Entry 1NJ6 (X-ray diffraction, 2.85 A resolution); this record covers chain A.

[Chain A]
Protein: Proline-tRNA Synthetase
From: Methanothermobacter thermautotrophicus
Notes: EC 6.1.1.15; fragment: N terminally His Tagged Enzyme
Reference sequence: O26708 (SYP_METTH); numbering as in UniProt (aligned over 1-481)
Amino-acid sequence (501 residues; numbered -19 to 481; the number before each row is that of its first residue; numbers below 1 keep their minus sign (Met-19 is residue -19)):
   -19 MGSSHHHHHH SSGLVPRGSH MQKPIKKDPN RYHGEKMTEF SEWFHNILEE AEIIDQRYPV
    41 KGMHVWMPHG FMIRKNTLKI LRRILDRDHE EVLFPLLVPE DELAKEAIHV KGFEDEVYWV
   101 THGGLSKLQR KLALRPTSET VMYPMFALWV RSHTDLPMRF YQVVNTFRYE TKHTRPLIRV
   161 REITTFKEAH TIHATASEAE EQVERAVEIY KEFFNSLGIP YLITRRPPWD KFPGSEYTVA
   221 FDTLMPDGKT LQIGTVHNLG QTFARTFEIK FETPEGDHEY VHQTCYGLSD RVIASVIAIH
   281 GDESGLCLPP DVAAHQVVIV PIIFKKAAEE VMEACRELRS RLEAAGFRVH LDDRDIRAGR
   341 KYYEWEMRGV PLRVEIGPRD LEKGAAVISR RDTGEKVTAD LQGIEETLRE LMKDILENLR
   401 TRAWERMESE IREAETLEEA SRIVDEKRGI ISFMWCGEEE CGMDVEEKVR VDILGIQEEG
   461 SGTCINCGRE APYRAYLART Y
Unresolved in the structure: -19 to 18
Differences from the reference sequence: expression tag (-19 to 0)
Swiss-Prot annotation at these positions:
  - region: Glu346 to Lys376 (Interaction with tRNA)
  - binding site (L-proline): Thr117, Glu119, Arg148, His237
  - binding site (ATP): Arg148, Glu150, Gln232, Thr235, Ser269
  - binding site (Zn(2+)): Cys436, Cys441, Cys464, Cys467
Ion coordination: Zn2+: Cys436, Cys441, Cys464, Cys467; Mg2+: Glu446, Asp452
Small-molecule neighbours: '5'-O-(N-(L-alanyl)-sulfamoyl)adenosine (A5A): Thr117, Glu119, Arg148, Glu150, Ile158, Arg159, Val160, Ile163, Phe166, Phe212, Gln232, Ile233, Gly234, Thr235, His237, Cys265, Tyr266, Gly267, Leu268, Ser269, Arg271

[Summary]
Chain A binds '5'-O-(N-(L-alanyl)-sulfamoyl)adenosine. Cys436, Cys441, Cys464 and Cys467 form the Zn2+ site.
Glu446 and Asp452 form the Mg2+ site. UniProt lists 4 L-proline-binding residues, 5 ATP-binding residues and 4
Zn2+-binding residues.
Chain A is Proline-tRNA Synthetase (Methanothermobacter thermautotrophicus); the structure, Crystal structure
of Prolyl-tRNA Synthetase from Methanothermobacter thermautotrophicus bound to alanine sulfamoyl adenylate,
was determined by X-ray diffraction together with 1NJ1, 1NJ2, 1NJ5 and 1NJ8 from the same study.
